PDB entry 8C8Q | electron microscopy, 3.36 A resolution | chains C and K of the 13 polymer chains in the assembly

[Chain C]
Molecule: Cytochrome c oxidase subunit 3
From: Schizosaccharomyces pombe
Notes: EC 7.1.1.9
UniProtKB: P14575 (COX3_SCHPO); residues 1-269 here = UniProt positions 1-269
Chain sequence (269 residues; each row starts with the number of its first residue):
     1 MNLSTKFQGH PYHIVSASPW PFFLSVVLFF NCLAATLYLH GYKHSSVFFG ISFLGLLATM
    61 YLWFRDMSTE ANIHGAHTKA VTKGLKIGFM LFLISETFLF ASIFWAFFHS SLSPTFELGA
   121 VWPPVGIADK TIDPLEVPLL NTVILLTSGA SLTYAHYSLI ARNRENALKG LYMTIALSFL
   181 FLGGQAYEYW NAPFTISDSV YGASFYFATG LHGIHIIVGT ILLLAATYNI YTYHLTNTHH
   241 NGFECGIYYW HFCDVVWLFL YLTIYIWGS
Disordered / not traced: 1

[Chain K]
Molecule: Cytochrome c oxidase subunit 13, mitochondrial
From: Schizosaccharomyces pombe
UniProtKB: O74471 (COX13_SCHPO); numbering as in UniProt (aligned over 1-130)
Chain sequence (130 residues; each row starts with the number of its first residue):
     1 MSMMNRNIGF LSRTLKTSVP KRAGLLSFRA YSNEAKVNWL EEVQAEEEHA KRSSEFWKKV
    61 TYYIGGPALI LASANAYYIY CKHQEHAKHV EDTDPGYSFE NLRFKKYPWG DGSKTLFWND
   121 KVNHLKKDDE
Disordered / not traced: 1-37, 126-130

[Interface between chain C and chain K]
Residue-residue contacts - 50 pairs, chain C then chain K:
  Y38(C) - P108(K)
  Y38(C) - W109(K)
  H40(C) - K105(K)  hydrogen bond
  E117(C) - F99(K)
  P124(C) - F99(K)  hydrophobic
  V125(C) - Y97(K)
  V125(C) - F99(K)
  G126(C) - Y97(K)
  I127(C) - E100(K)
  L135(C) - N75(K)
  L135(C) - I79(K)
  E136(C) - A76(K)
  E136(C) - I79(K)
  E136(C) - Y80(K)  hydrogen bond (side chain-backbone)
  L140(C) - L69(K)
  L140(C) - A72(K)
  L140(C) - S73(K)
  I144(C) - L69(K)  hydrophobic
  T147(C) - G65(K)
  T147(C) - L69(K)
  A150(C) - T61(K)
  S151(C) - T61(K)  hydrogen bond
  T153(C) - W57(K)
  Y154(C) - S54(K)
  Y154(C) - K58(K)
  Y157(C) - S53(K)
  Y157(C) - S54(K)
  S158(C) - S54(K)
  I160(C) - E46(K)
  I160(C) - A50(K)  hydrophobic
  A161(C) - A50(K)  hydrophobic
  A161(C) - K51(K)
  R162(C) - E47(K)
  M173(C) - Y62(K)
  Y189(C) - F117(K)  hydrophobic
  W190(C) - N119(K)
  A192(C) - V122(K)
  A192(C) - N123(K)  hydrogen bond (backbone-side chain)
  P193(C) - N123(K)
  F194(C) - N123(K)
  T195(C) - N101(K)
  T195(C) - T115(K)
  T195(C) - W118(K)
  S197(C) - N101(K)  hydrogen bond (backbone-backbone)
  S197(C) - L102(K)  hydrogen bond (backbone-backbone)
  S197(C) - R103(K)  hydrogen bond
  S197(C) - Y107(K)  hydrogen bond
  D198(C) - F99(K)
  D198(C) - E100(K)
  S199(C) - F99(K)  hydrogen bond (backbone-backbone)
Other interface residues (no listed pair), chain C (34 interface residues in all): L139, V143, I196

[Summary]
The chain C/chain K interface involves 34 residues from each chain, with 9 hydrogen bonds. Polar contacts
include H40(C)-K105(K), E136(C)-Y80(K) and S151(C)-T61(K).
Chain C is Cytochrome c oxidase subunit 3 and chain K is Cytochrome c oxidase subunit 13, mitochondrial, both
from Schizosaccharomyces pombe; the structure, Cytochrome c oxidase from Schizosaccharomyces pombe, was
determined by electron microscopy.
